Entry 8SSH (X-ray diffraction, 3.20 A resolution); this record covers chains C and D.

# Chain C (and D)
Protein: HTH-type transcriptional regulator MtrR
From: Neisseria gonorrhoeae
Notes: chain D of this document is another copy of the same molecule, construct and numbering; everything in this record applies to it too
UniProt: P39897 (MTRR_NEIGO); numbering as in UniProt (aligned over 1-210)
Sequence (213 residues; numbered -2 to 210; the number before each row is that of its first residue; numbers below 1 keep their minus sign (Ser-2 is residue -2)):
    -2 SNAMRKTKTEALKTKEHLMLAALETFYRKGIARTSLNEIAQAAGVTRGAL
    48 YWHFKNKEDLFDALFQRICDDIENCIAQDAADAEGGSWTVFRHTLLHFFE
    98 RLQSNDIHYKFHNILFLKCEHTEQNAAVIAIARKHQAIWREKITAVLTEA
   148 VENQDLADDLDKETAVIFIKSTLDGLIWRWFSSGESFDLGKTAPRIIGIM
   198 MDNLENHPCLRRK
Unresolved in the structure: -2 to 9, 76-81 (chain D: -2 to 9, 74-81, 210)
Construct notes: expression tag (-2 to 0)
Small-molecule neighbours: Ethinyl estradiol (3WF): Phe88, Thr91, Leu92, Phe95, Gln133, Trp136, Lys139, Ile140, Val143, Lys167, Leu170, Asp171, Ile174
Curated features (UniProtKB/Swiss-Prot):
  - DNA-binding region: Ser32 to Phe51 (H-T-H motif)
  - natural variant: His105 (H105Y: In penicillin-resistant isolates)
  - mutagenesis: Gly45 (G45D: Does not bind DNA)
From the paper describing this entry:
  - binding site for Ethinyl estradiol: Thr91, Leu92, Phe95, Trp136, Ile140, Leu170, Asp171, Ile174
  - mutagenesis - D171A: abolished binding to Ethinyl estradiol
  - mutagenesis - W136A: unchanged binding to Ethinyl estradiol

# How chain C and chain D interact
Pairs across the interface (50; chain C residue first):
  Lys26(C) - Thr119(D)
  Phe113(C) - Trp175(D)  hydrophobic
  Leu114(C) - Glu117(D)
  Leu114(C) - His118(D)
  Lys115(C) - His118(D)
  Glu117(C) - Leu114(D)
  Glu117(C) - Glu117(D)
  His118(C) - Leu114(D)  hydrogen bond (backbone-backbone)
  His118(C) - Lys115(D)
  Thr119(C) - Lys26(D)
  Arg130(C) - Phe178(D)
  Arg130(C) - Ser179(D)  hydrogen bond (side chain-backbone)
  Arg130(C) - Ser180(D)
  Arg130(C) - Gly181(D)
  Gln133(C) - Arg176(D)
  Asp158(C) - Arg192(D)  salt bridge
  Ile164(C) - Phe184(D)  hydrophobic
  Phe165(C) - Ile193(D)  hydrophobic
  Phe165(C) - Ile196(D)  hydrophobic
  Lys167(C) - Arg176(D)
  Ser168(C) - Gly172(D)
  Ser168(C) - Arg176(D)
  Thr169(C) - Ser168(D)
  Asp171(C) - Trp175(D)
  Asp171(C) - Arg176(D)  salt bridge
  Gly172(C) - Ser168(D)
  Gly172(C) - Gly172(D)
  Leu173(C) - Ser168(D)  hydrogen bond (backbone-side chain)
  Trp175(C) - Phe113(D)
  Arg176(C) - Lys167(D)
  Arg176(C) - Asp171(D)  salt bridge
  Ser179(C) - Arg130(D)  hydrogen bond (backbone-side chain)
  Gly181(C) - Arg130(D)
  Phe184(C) - Ile164(D)  hydrophobic
  Thr189(C) - Ile164(D)
  Arg192(C) - Asp158(D)  salt bridge
  Arg192(C) - Cys206(D)
  Ile196(C) - Asn200(D)
  Ile196(C) - His204(D)
  Ile196(C) - Cys206(D)  hydrophobic
  Ile196(C) - Leu207(D)  hydrophobic
  Asp199(C) - His204(D)  salt bridge
  Asn200(C) - Ile196(D)
  Asn200(C) - Asn200(D)  hydrogen bond
  His204(C) - Ile196(D)
  His204(C) - Asp199(D)  salt bridge
  Cys206(C) - Arg192(D)  hydrogen bond (backbone-side chain)
  Cys206(C) - Ile196(D)  hydrophobic
  Leu207(C) - Ile196(D)  hydrophobic
  Arg208(C) - Arg192(D)
Other interface residues (no listed pair), chain C (37 interface residues in all): Gly27, Phe178, Ser180, Ile193, Gly195
Other interface residues (no listed pair), chain D (33 interface residues in all): Thr161, Phe165, Leu173, Thr189

# In short
37 residues of chain C face 33 of chain D across their interface, with 6 hydrogen bonds and 6 salt bridges.
Polar pairs include Asp158(C)-Arg192(D), Asp171(C)-Arg176(D) and Asp199(C)-His204(D). From the paper: a
binding site for Ethinyl estradiol at Thr91(C), Leu92(C) and Phe95(C) among others; D171A of chain C abolishes
binding to Ethinyl estradiol.
Both chains are HTH-type transcriptional regulator MtrR (Neisseria gonorrhoeae). Entry 8SSH (MtrR from
Neisseria gonorrhoeae bound to Ethinyl Estradiol) was determined by X-ray diffraction (same publication as
8FW3 and 8FW8).
